6TOA - chains F and E of the 7 polymer chains in the assembly; structure by electron microscopy, 3.47 A resolution.

== Chain F ==
Molecule: Tail terminator protein Rcc01690
Organism: Rhodobacter capsulatus DE442
Reference sequence: D5ATZ6 (D5ATZ6_RHOCB); residues 1-135 here = UniProt positions 1-135
Sequence (135 residues; numbered 1 to 135; the number before each row is that of its first residue):
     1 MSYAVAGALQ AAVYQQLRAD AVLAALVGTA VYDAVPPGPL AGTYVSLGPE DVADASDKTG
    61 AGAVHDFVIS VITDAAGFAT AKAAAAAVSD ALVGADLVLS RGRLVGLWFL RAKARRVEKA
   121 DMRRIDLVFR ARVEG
Disordered / not traced: 1

== Chain E ==
Molecule: Stopper protein Rcc01689
Organism: Rhodobacter capsulatus DE442
Reference sequence: D5ATZ5 (D5ATZ5_RHOCB); residues 1-112 here = UniProt positions 1-112
Sequence (112 residues; row label = number of the first residue in the row):
     1 MSRPRLNRLL VLEEAVRVAD GAGGHRLDWQ AKGEVWAEVT AGSGSERAGE FVTLASVPFT
    61 IVVRAAPVGA ARRPRPEQRF REGARIFRIL AVAERDREGH YLSCFAREEV VA
Disordered / not traced: 1-2

== Chain F / chain E interface ==
Pairs across the interface (28; chain F residue first):
  V35(F) - F51(E)
  V35(F) - V52(E)  hydrophobic
  V35(F) - V111(E)  hydrophobic
  P36(F) - V111(E)
  P37(F) - V111(E)  hydrophobic
  P37(F) - A112(E)
  G38(F) - V110(E)
  G38(F) - V111(E)  hydrogen bond (backbone-backbone)
  L40(F) - V52(E)  hydrophobic
  L40(F) - L54(E)  hydrophobic
  L40(F) - V111(E)  hydrophobic
  Y44(F) - E50(E)
  Y44(F) - F51(E)
  Y44(F) - V52(E)
  S46(F) - F51(E)
  S70(F) - F51(E)
  A76(F) - R17(E)
  A76(F) - H25(E)
  G77(F) - G24(E)
  G77(F) - H25(E)
  A79(F) - D20(E)
  A79(F) - A22(E)  hydrophobic
  V117(F) - E50(E)
  E118(F) - R47(E)  salt bridge
  E118(F) - E50(E)
  D121(F) - R88(E)  salt bridge
  R124(F) - E50(E)  salt bridge
  R124(F) - F51(E)
Interface residues without a listed pair, chain F (18 interface residues in all): P49, I72, M122
Interface residues without a listed pair, chain E (17 interface residues in all): L27, A48, G49

== In short ==
The interface between chain F and chain E involves 18 residues on one side and 17 on the other, with 1
hydrogen bond and 3 salt bridges. Polar pairs include E118(F)-R47(E), D121(F)-R88(E) and R124(F)-E50(E).
Here chain F is Tail terminator protein Rcc01690 and chain E is Stopper protein Rcc01689, both from
Rhodobacter capsulatus DE442. Entry 6TOA (Neck of empty GTA particle computed with C6 symmetry) was determined
by electron microscopy together with 6TB9, 6TBA, 6TE8, 6TE9, 6TEB, 6TEH and 3 further entries from the same
study.
